PDB entry 1FYR | X-ray diffraction, 2.40 A resolution | chains A and B of the 4 polymer chains in the assembly

== Chain A (and B) ==
Molecule: Growth factor receptor-bound protein 2
Source organism: Homo sapiens
Notes: fragment: sh2 domain; chain B of this document is another copy of the same molecule, construct and numbering; everything in this record applies to it too
UniProt: P29354 (GRB2_HUMAN); numbering as in UniProt (aligned over 50-161)
Amino-acid sequence (114 residues; each row starts with the number of its first residue):
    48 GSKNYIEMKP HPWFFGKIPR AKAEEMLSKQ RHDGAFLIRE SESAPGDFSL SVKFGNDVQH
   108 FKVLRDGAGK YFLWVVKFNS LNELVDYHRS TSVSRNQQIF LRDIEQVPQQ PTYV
Disordered / not traced: 48-57, 153-161 (chain B: 48-54, 153-161)
Differences from the reference sequence: cloning artifact (48-49)

== Interface between chain A and chain B ==
Contacting residue pairs (96):
  His58(A) with Asn129(B)
  Trp60(A) with Leu128(B), hydrophobic; Asn129(B); Val132(B)
  Leu74(A) with Ile151(B), hydrophobic
  Gln77(A) with Ile151(B); Glu152(B), hydrogen bond (side chain-backbone)
  Arg78(A) with Glu152(B), salt bridge
  His79(A) with Arg149(B), hydrogen bond; Glu152(B), salt bridge
  Asp80(A) with Arg149(B)
  Gly81(A) with Phe147(B); Leu148(B); Arg149(B), hydrogen bond (backbone-backbone)
  Ala82(A) with Arg149(B)
  Phe83(A) with Val132(B), hydrophobic; Leu148(B), hydrophobic; Arg149(B); Ile151(B)
  Phe95(A) with Leu128(B), hydrophobic
  Leu97(A) with Leu148(B), hydrophobic
  Val99(A) with Ile146(B), hydrophobic; Leu148(B), hydrophobic
  Phe101(A) with Gln144(B); Ile146(B), hydrophobic
  Gln106(A) with Gln144(B), hydrogen bond; Ile146(B)
  Phe108(A) with Val140(B)
  Val110(A) with Leu128(B), hydrophobic; Leu131(B), hydrophobic
  Asp113(A) with Lys124(B), salt bridge
  Lys117(A) with Lys124(B); Phe125(B); Asn126(B), hydrogen bond
  Tyr118(A) with Lys124(B); Phe125(B), hydrogen bond (backbone-backbone); Asn126(B); Ser127(B); Leu128(B), hydrophobic; Leu131(B), hydrophobic
  Phe119(A) with Val123(B); Lys124(B); Leu131(B)
  Leu120(A) with His135(B); Val140(B), hydrophobic
  Trp121(A) with Val140(B), hydrogen bond (side chain-backbone); Arg142(B)
  Val123(A) with Arg142(B)
  Lys124(A) with Asp113(B), salt bridge; Lys117(B); Tyr118(B); Phe119(B)
  Phe125(A) with Lys117(B); Tyr118(B), hydrogen bond (backbone-backbone)
  Asn126(A) with Lys117(B), hydrogen bond; Tyr118(B)
  Ser127(A) with Tyr118(B)
  Leu128(A) with Phe95(B), hydrophobic; Val110(B), hydrophobic; Tyr118(B)
  Asn129(A) with His58(B), hydrogen bond; Trp60(B)
  Leu131(A) with Tyr118(B); Phe119(B)
  Val132(A) with Phe83(B), hydrophobic; Ile85(B), hydrophobic
  His135(A) with Leu120(B)
  Arg136(A) with Trp60(B)
  Val140(A) with Phe108(B); Leu120(B), hydrophobic; Trp121(B), hydrogen bond (backbone-side chain)
  Arg142(A) with Trp121(B); Val122(B); Val123(B)
  Gln144(A) with Phe101(B); Gln106(B), hydrogen bond
  Gln145(A) with Phe101(B)
  Ile146(A) with Val99(B), hydrophobic; Phe101(B), hydrophobic; Gln106(B)
  Phe147(A) with Gly81(B)
  Leu148(A) with Gly81(B); Phe83(B), hydrophobic; Val99(B), hydrophobic
  Arg149(A) with His79(B), hydrogen bond; Gly81(B), hydrogen bond (backbone-backbone); Ala82(B); Phe83(B), hydrogen bond (backbone-backbone)
  Asp150(A) with Phe83(B)
  Ile151(A) with Met73(B), hydrophobic; Leu74(B), hydrophobic; Gln77(B); Phe83(B)
  Glu152(A) with Gln77(B), hydrogen bond (backbone-side chain); Arg78(B), salt bridge; His79(B), salt bridge
Also at the interface, not in a pair above, chain A (53 interface residues in all): Phe62, Met73, Leu84, Ile85, Lys100, Val122, Tyr134, Ser141
Also at the interface, not in a pair above, chain B (51 interface residues in all): Phe62, Asp80, Leu84, Leu97, Arg136, Ser141, Gln145, Asp150

== In short ==
53 residues of chain A and 51 residues of chain B are in contact; the contacts include 16 hydrogen bonds and 6
salt bridges. Polar contacts include Arg78(A)-Glu152(B), His79(A)-Glu152(B) and Asp113(A)-Lys124(B).
Chain A and chain B are both Growth factor receptor-bound protein 2 (Homo sapiens); the structure, Dimer
formation through domain swapping in the crystal structure of the GRB2-SH2 ac-pyvnv complex, was determined by
X-ray diffraction.
